8ZB8 - chains A and F of the 6 polymer chains in the assembly; structure by X-ray diffraction, 2.94 A resolution.

Chain A:
Protein: Detyrosinated tubulin alpha-1B chain
Source organism: Sus scrofa
UniProt: Q2XVP4 (TBA1B_PIG); numbering as in UniProt (aligned over 1-450)
Amino-acid sequence (450 residues; numbered 1 to 450; the number before each row is that of its first residue):
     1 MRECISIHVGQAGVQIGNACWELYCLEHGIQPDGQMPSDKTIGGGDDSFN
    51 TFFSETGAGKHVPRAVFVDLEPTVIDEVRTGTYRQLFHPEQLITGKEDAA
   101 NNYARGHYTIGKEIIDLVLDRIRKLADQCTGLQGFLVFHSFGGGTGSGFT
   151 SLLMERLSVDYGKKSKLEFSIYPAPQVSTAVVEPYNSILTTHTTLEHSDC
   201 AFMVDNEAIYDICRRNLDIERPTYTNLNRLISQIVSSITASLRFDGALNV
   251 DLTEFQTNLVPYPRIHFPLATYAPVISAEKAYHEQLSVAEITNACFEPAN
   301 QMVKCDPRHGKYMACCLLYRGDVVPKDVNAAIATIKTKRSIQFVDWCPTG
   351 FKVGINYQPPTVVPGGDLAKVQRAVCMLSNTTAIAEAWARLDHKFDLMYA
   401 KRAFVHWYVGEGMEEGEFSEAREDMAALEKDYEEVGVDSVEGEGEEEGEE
Not modelled in the structure: 438-450
Metal / ion sites: Ca2+: Asp-39, Thr-41, Gly-44, Glu-55
Small-molecule neighbours:
  - A1D8I (N,2-dimethyl-N-(1-methylindol-5-yl)thieno[3,2-d]pyrimidin-4-amine): Thr-179, Ala-180, Val-181
  - GTP (guanosine-5'-triphosphate): Gly-10, Gln-11, Ala-12, Gln-15, Ile-16, Asp-69, Asp-98, Ala-99, Ala-100, Asn-101, Ser-140, Gly-142, Gly-143, Gly-144, Thr-145, Gly-146, Ile-171, Pro-173, Val-177, Ser-178, Thr-179, Glu-183, Asn-206, Tyr-224, Leu-227, Asn-228, Ile-231

Chain F:
Protein: Tubulin tyrosine ligase
Source organism: Gallus gallus
UniProt: A0A8V0Z8P0 (A0A8V0Z8P0_CHICK); aligned to UniProt positions 1-378 over residues 1-378 (the alignment contains insertions or deletions, so no single offset holds)
Amino-acid sequence (384 residues; each row starts with the number of its first residue):
     1 MYTFVVRDENSSVYAEVSRLLLATGQWKRLRKDNPRFNLMLGERNRLPFG
    51 RLGHEPGLVQLVNYYRGADKLCRKASLVKLIKTSPELSESCTWFPESYVI
   101 YPTNLKTPVAPAQNGIRHLINNTRTDEREVFLAAYNRRREGREGNVWIAK
   151 SSAGAKGEGILISSEASELLDFIDEQGQVHVIQKYLEKPLLLEPGHRKFD
   201 IRSWVLVDHLYNIYLYREGVLRTSSEPYNSANFQDKTCHLTNHCIQKEYS
   251 KNYGRYEEGNEMFFEEFNQYLMDALNTTLENSILLQIKHIIRSCLMCIEP
   301 AISTKHLHYQSFQLFGFDFMVDEELKVWLIEVNGAPACAQKLYAELCQGI
   351 VDVAISSVFPLADTGQKTSQPTSIFIKLHHHHHH
Not modelled in the structure: 104-125, 150-160, 248-251, 363-371, 381-384
Sequence notes: expression tag (379-384)
Small-molecule neighbours: AMP-PCP (ACP; phosphomethylphosphonic acid adenylate ester): Lys-74, Pro-95, Ile-148, Gln-183, Lys-184, Tyr-185, Leu-186, Lys-198, Asp-200, Arg-202, His-239, Leu-240, Thr-241, Asn-242, Asp-318, Ile-330, Glu-331, Asn-333

Chain A / chain F interface:
Contacting residue pairs (21; chain A residue first):
  Gln-176(A) with Pro-56(F)
  Glu-207(A) with His-54(F), salt bridge
  Glu-297(A) with His-306(F)
  Lys-304(A) with His-54(F)
  Cys-305(A) with His-308(F)
  Asp-306(A) with Arg-66(F); Leu-307(F)
  Arg-308(A) with Pro-300(F), hydrogen bond (side chain-backbone); Ala-301(F), hydrogen bond (side chain-backbone); Ile-302(F); Ser-303(F), hydrogen bond (side chain-backbone)
  His-309(A) with Arg-66(F), hydrogen bond (side chain-backbone); Gly-67(F); Ala-301(F), hydrogen bond (side chain-backbone)
  Lys-338(A) with Pro-300(F)
  Ser-340(A) with Ala-301(F)
  Glu-386(A) with Arg-66(F), salt bridge
  Arg-390(A) with Gly-50(F); His-54(F), hydrogen bond
  His-393(A) with Arg-51(F)
  Glu-433(A) with Arg-46(F), salt bridge
Other interface residues (no listed pair), chain A (16 interface residues in all): Pro-298, Lys-394
Other interface residues (no listed pair), chain F (17 interface residues in all): Gly-53, Glu-55, Glu-299

Overview:
The interface between chain A and chain F involves 16 residues on one side and 17 on the other, with 6
hydrogen bonds and 3 salt bridges. Polar pairs include Glu-207(A)/His-54(F), Glu-386(A)/Arg-66(F) and
Glu-433(A)/Arg-46(F). Bound to chain A: GTP and compound A1D8I.
Here chain A is Detyrosinated tubulin alpha-1B chain (Sus scrofa) and chain F is Tubulin tyrosine ligase
(Gallus gallus). Entry 8ZB8 (Crystal structure of T2R-TTL-DPP21 complex) was determined by X-ray diffraction.
